Entry 4OOF (X-ray diffraction, 2.30 A resolution); this record covers chains A and B.

[Chain A (and B)]
Protein: 1-deoxy-D-xylulose 5-phosphate reductoisomerase
Organism: Mycobacterium tuberculosis
Notes: EC 1.1.1.267; chain B of this document is another copy of the same molecule, construct and numbering; everything in this record applies to it too
UniProtKB: I6YAH0 (I6YAH0_MYCTU); residue numbers follow UniProt; this construct covers 1-389
Chain sequence (403 residues; numbered -13 to 389; the number before each row is that of its first residue; numbers below 1 keep their minus sign (Met-13 is residue -13)):
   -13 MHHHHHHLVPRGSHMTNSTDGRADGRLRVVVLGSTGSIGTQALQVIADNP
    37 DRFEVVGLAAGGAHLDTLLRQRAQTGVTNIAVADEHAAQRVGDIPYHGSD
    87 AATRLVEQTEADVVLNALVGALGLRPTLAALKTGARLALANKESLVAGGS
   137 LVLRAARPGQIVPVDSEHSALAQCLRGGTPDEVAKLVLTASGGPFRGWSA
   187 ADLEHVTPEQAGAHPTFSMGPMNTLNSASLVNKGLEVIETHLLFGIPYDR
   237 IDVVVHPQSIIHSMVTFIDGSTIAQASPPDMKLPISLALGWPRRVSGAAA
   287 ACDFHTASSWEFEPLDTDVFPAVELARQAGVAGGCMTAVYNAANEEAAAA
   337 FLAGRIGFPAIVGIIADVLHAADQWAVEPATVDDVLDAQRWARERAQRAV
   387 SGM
Disordered / not traced: -13 to 10, 389
Construct notes: expression tag (-13 to 0); engineered mutation Phe203 (Trp in I6YAH0)
Ion coordination: Mn2+: Asp151, Glu153, Glu222 (together with fosmidomycin)
Ligand contacts:
  - fosmidomycin (FOM; 3-[formyl(hydroxy)amino]propylphosphonic acid): Lys128, Asp151, Ser152, Glu153, Thr175, Ala176, Ser177, His200, Phe203, Met205, Asn209, Ser213, Asn218, Lys219, Glu222, Met267
  - NADPH (NDP; NADPH dihydro-nicotinamide-adenine-dinucleotide phosphate): Gly19, Ser20, Thr21, Gly22, Ser23, Ile24, Ala46, Gly47, Gly48, Ala49, His50, Ala69, Ala103, Leu104, Val105, Leu108, Ala126, Asn127, Lys128, Glu129, Asp151, Ser204, Met205, Gly206, Pro207, Asn209, Met267
What the authors report for this chain:
  - mutagenesis - W203F: decreased catalytic activity
  - mutagenesis - W203F (60 +/- 20 nM): increased binding to fosmidomycin
  - binding site for fosmidomycin: Ser177, Ser213, Asn218, Lys219
  - contacts within the chain: Phe203-Pro265 (hydrophobic contact), Phe203-Met267 (hydrophobic contact)

[Chain A / chain B interface]
Contacting residue pairs (86):
  Gln159(A) - Ser257(B)  hydrogen bond
  Arg162(A) - Arg162(B)
  Arg162(A) - Gly163(B)  hydrogen bond (side chain-backbone)
  Arg162(A) - Gly164(B)
  Gly163(A) - Arg162(B)  hydrogen bond (backbone-side chain)
  Gly163(A) - Arg280(B)  hydrogen bond (backbone-side chain)
  Gly164(A) - Arg162(B)
  Glu168(A) - Arg279(B)
  Glu168(A) - Arg280(B)  salt bridge
  Asp238(A) - His291(B)  salt bridge
  Val240(A) - Phe290(B)
  Ile247(A) - Trp296(B)  hydrophobic
  Met250(A) - Phe290(B)  hydrophobic
  Thr252(A) - Ala287(B)
  Phe253(A) - Arg280(B)
  Ile254(A) - Ser282(B)
  Ile254(A) - Gly283(B)  hydrogen bond (backbone-backbone)
  Asp255(A) - Leu269(B)
  Asp255(A) - Arg280(B)  salt bridge
  Asp255(A) - Val281(B)
  Asp255(A) - Ala284(B)
  Asp255(A) - Ala285(B)  hydrogen bond (backbone-backbone)
  Gly256(A) - Ser263(B)
  Gly256(A) - Ala285(B)
  Gly256(A) - Ala286(B)
  Gly256(A) - Ala287(B)
  Ser257(A) - Gln159(B)  hydrogen bond
  Ser257(A) - Gln261(B)  hydrogen bond
  Ser257(A) - Ala262(B)
  Ser257(A) - Leu269(B)
  Ser257(A) - Arg280(B)
  Thr258(A) - Ala260(B)
  Thr258(A) - Gln261(B)
  Thr258(A) - Ala262(B)  hydrogen bond (backbone-backbone)
  Ile259(A) - Gln159(B)
  Ile259(A) - Ile259(B)  hydrophobic
  Ile259(A) - Ala260(B)
  Ile259(A) - Gln261(B)
  Ala260(A) - Thr258(B)
  Ala260(A) - Ile259(B)
  Ala260(A) - Ala260(B)  hydrogen bond (backbone-backbone)
  Gln261(A) - Ser257(B)  hydrogen bond
  Gln261(A) - Thr258(B)
  Gln261(A) - Ile259(B)
  Ala262(A) - Ser257(B)
  Ala262(A) - Thr258(B)  hydrogen bond (backbone-backbone)
  Ser263(A) - Gly256(B)
  Leu269(A) - Asp255(B)
  Leu269(A) - Ser257(B)
  Arg279(A) - Glu168(B)
  Arg280(A) - Gly163(B)  hydrogen bond (side chain-backbone)
  Arg280(A) - Glu168(B)  salt bridge
  Arg280(A) - Phe253(B)
  Arg280(A) - Asp255(B)  salt bridge
  Arg280(A) - Ser257(B)
  Val281(A) - Asp255(B)
  Ser282(A) - Ile254(B)
  Gly283(A) - Ile254(B)  hydrogen bond (backbone-backbone)
  Ala284(A) - Asp255(B)
  Ala285(A) - Asp255(B)  hydrogen bond (backbone-backbone)
  Ala285(A) - Gly256(B)
  Ala286(A) - Gly256(B)
  Ala287(A) - Thr252(B)
  Ala287(A) - Gly256(B)
  Phe290(A) - Val240(B)
  Phe290(A) - Met250(B)  hydrophobic
  His291(A) - Asp238(B)  salt bridge
  His291(A) - Pro300(B)
  Ala293(A) - Phe298(B)
  Ala293(A) - Pro300(B)
  Ser294(A) - Glu297(B)
  Ser294(A) - Phe298(B)  hydrogen bond (backbone-backbone)
  Ser295(A) - Ser295(B)
  Ser295(A) - Trp296(B)
  Ser295(A) - Glu297(B)
  Trp296(A) - Ile247(B)  hydrophobic
  Trp296(A) - Ser295(B)
  Trp296(A) - Trp296(B)  hydrogen bond (backbone-backbone)
  Trp296(A) - Phe298(B)  hydrophobic
  Glu297(A) - Ser294(B)
  Glu297(A) - Ser295(B)  hydrogen bond
  Phe298(A) - Ala293(B)
  Phe298(A) - Ser294(B)  hydrogen bond (backbone-backbone)
  Phe298(A) - Trp296(B)  hydrophobic
  Pro300(A) - His291(B)
  Pro300(A) - Ala293(B)
Interface residues without a listed pair, chain A (46 interface residues in all): Lys171, Val173, Pro278, Cys288, Thr292, Glu299
Interface residues without a listed pair, chain B (45 interface residues in all): Val173, Leu273, Pro278, Thr292, Glu299

[Overview]
Chain A and chain B form an interface of 46 and 45 residues respectively; the contacts include 19 hydrogen
bonds and 6 salt bridges. Polar contacts include Glu168(A)-Arg280(B), Asp238(A)-His291(B) and
Asp255(A)-Arg280(B). From the paper: a binding site for fosmidomycin at Ser177(A), Ser213(A) and Asn218(A)
among others; W203F of chain A reduces catalytic activity.
Chain A and chain B are both 1-deoxy-D-xylulose 5-phosphate reductoisomerase (Mycobacterium tuberculosis); the
structure, M. tuberculosis 1-deoxy-d-xylulose-5-phosphate reductoisomerase W203F mutant bound to fosmidomycin
and NADPH, was determined by X-ray diffraction, deposited together with 4OOE.
